Entry 6RE8 (electron microscopy, 3.80 A resolution); this record covers chains R and S of the 31 polymer chains in the assembly.

[Chain R]
Molecule: Mitochondrial ATP synthase subunit delta
Organism: Polytomella sp. Pringsheim 198.80
Reference sequence: D7P7X6 (D7P7X6_9CHLO); residues 1-199 here = UniProt positions 1-199
Amino-acid sequence (199 residues; each row starts with the number of its first residue):
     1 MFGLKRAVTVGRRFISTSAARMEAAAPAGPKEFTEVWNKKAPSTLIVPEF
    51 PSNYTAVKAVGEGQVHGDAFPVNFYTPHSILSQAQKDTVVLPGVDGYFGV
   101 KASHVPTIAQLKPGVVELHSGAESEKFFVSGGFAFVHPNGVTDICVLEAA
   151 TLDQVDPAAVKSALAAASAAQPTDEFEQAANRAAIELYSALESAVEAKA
Not modelled in the structure: 1-22

[Chain S]
Molecule: ATP synthase gamma chain, mitochondrial
Organism: Polytomella sp. Pringsheim 198.80
Reference sequence: Q4LDE7 (Q4LDE7_9CHLO); numbering as in UniProt (aligned over 1-317)
Amino-acid sequence (317 residues; numbered 1 to 317; the number before each row is that of its first residue):
     1 MALRKAVLSLGLSQGVAAEAVLGSGMFNAVQHESVRYASNQAVKQRIRAI
    51 KNIGKITKAMKMVAASKMKNAQIAVEQSRGLVDPFVRLFGDFPAVNSNKS
   101 VVVAVTSDKGLCGGLNSNITKYTRATLATTESEGKDVVVVSIGDKGRSQL
   151 TRIESQRYQLAIADTYKVRVTFGQASLIVEELIKHNPQSYQILFNKFRSA
   201 ISFKPTVATILSPDLLEKQLEDVTGNSLDAYDIEASHERSDVLRDLTEFH
   251 LGVTLYNAMLENNCSEHASRMSAMENSTKSAGEMLGKLTLDYNRKRQATI
   301 TTELIEIIAGASALMDE
Not modelled in the structure: 1-38, 316-317

[Interface between chain R and chain S]
Residue-residue contacts (96):
  Glu23(R) with Gln219(S); Asp222(S); Thr224(S), hydrogen bond (side chain-backbone)
  Ala24(R) with Asp222(S)
  Ala26(R) with Ala94(S); Leu220(S)
  Ala28(R) with Phe92(S); Ala94(S)
  Gly29(R) with Asp91(S); Pro93(S)
  Phe33(R) with Pro93(S), hydrophobic; Thr126(S); Thr129(S)
  Val36(R) with Thr129(S)
  Trp37(R) with Tyr122(S), hydrophobic; Ala125(S), hydrogen bond (side chain-backbone); Thr126(S); Thr129(S)
  Lys40(R) with Ala128(S); Thr129(S), hydrogen bond (side chain-backbone)
  Ala41(R) with Ala125(S), hydrophobic
  Pro42(R) with Ala125(S)
  Leu45(R) with Lys121(S); Tyr122(S)
  Ile46(R) with Tyr122(S), hydrogen bond (backbone-side chain)
  Pro48(R) with Tyr122(S); Pro205(S); Val207(S), hydrophobic
  Glu49(R) with Lys204(S); Pro205(S), hydrogen bond (backbone-backbone); Thr206(S); Val207(S), hydrogen bond (backbone-backbone)
  Phe50(R) with Asp91(S); Pro93(S), hydrophobic; Val207(S)
  Pro51(R) with Val86(S); Asp91(S); Val207(S)
  Ser52(R) with Asp91(S), hydrogen bond (backbone-side chain)
  Tyr54(R) with Lys196(S); Arg198(S); Thr206(S)
  Thr55(R) with Asp83(S); Val86(S)
  Val57(R) with Arg87(S), hydrogen bond (backbone-side chain)
  Lys58(R) with Arg87(S)
  Ala59(R) with Arg87(S); Tyr231(S)
  Tyr75(R) with Gly80(S); Leu81(S), hydrophobic; Asp83(S); Pro84(S)
  Thr76(R) with Leu81(S)
  Pro77(R) with Ser78(S), hydrogen bond (backbone-side chain); Leu81(S); Phe172(S), hydrophobic; Tyr256(S)
  His78(R) with Gln77(S); Tyr256(S)
  Ser79(R) with Gln77(S)
  Ile80(R) with Glu76(S); Gln77(S), hydrogen bond (backbone-side chain); Gly80(S)
  Val94(R) with Glu234(S); Ala235(S); Ser236(S)
  Asp95(R) with Glu234(S); Ala235(S)
  Pro106(R) with Ala230(S); Tyr231(S); Asp232(S), hydrogen bond (backbone-backbone)
  Thr107(R) with Tyr231(S); Asp232(S)
  Ile108(R) with Leu228(S), hydrophobic; Tyr231(S), hydrophobic; Asp232(S), hydrogen bond (backbone-backbone); Ile233(S); Glu234(S), hydrogen bond (backbone-backbone)
  Ala109(R) with Glu234(S)
  Gln110(R) with Glu234(S); Asp245(S)
  Phe133(R) with Val242(S), hydrophobic; Asp245(S); Leu246(S), hydrophobic
  Phe135(R) with Leu246(S), hydrophobic
  Val136(R) with Tyr231(S)
  His137(R) with Arg87(S); Leu88(S); Tyr231(S)
  Pro138(R) with Tyr231(S)
  Asp143(R) with Pro84(S); Arg87(S), salt bridge
  Cys145(R) with Leu81(S), hydrophobic; Pro84(S), hydrophobic
  Leu147(R) with Phe172(S), hydrophobic; Phe249(S), hydrophobic
Also at the interface, not in a pair above, chain R (47 interface residues in all): Pro30, Asn73, Val146
Also at the interface, not in a pair above, chain S (51 interface residues in all): Phe85, Val95, Asn96, Ser132, Ala208, Val223, Gly225

[In short]
47 residues of chain R face 51 of chain S across their interface; the contacts include 13 hydrogen bonds and 1
salt bridge. Polar pairs include Asp143(R)-Arg87(S), Glu23(R)-Thr224(S) and Trp37(R)-Ala125(S).
Here chain R is Mitochondrial ATP synthase subunit delta and chain S is ATP synthase gamma chain,
mitochondrial, both from Polytomella sp. Pringsheim 198.80. Entry 6RE8 (Cryo-EM structure of Polytomella F-ATP
synthase, Rotary substate 2D, composite map) was determined by electron microscopy (same publication as 6RD4,
6RD5, 6RD6, 6RD7, 6RD8, 6RD9 and 46 further entries).
